PDB entry 8EVJ | electron microscopy, 4.10 A resolution (low resolution: residue-level contacts below are approximate; hydrogen-bond / salt-bridge calls are withheld) | chains J and O of the 13 polymer chains in the assembly

# Chain J
Molecule: 167-nt DNA strand
Sequence (167 nucleotides; numbered -4 to 162; the number before each row is that of its first residue; numbers below 1 keep their minus sign (DT-4 is residue -4)):
    -4 TAGAAAAATA GGAACCCCAC ATGCCCTGTG TCTGCAAGTA CAGAACTAGC CAGACAGACT
    56 GACCTATTTT TGTGAGGGGA ATCGGGAAGT ATCCATTGCT AAGACTCAGC AATGCTGCAA
   116 CTCTCAGCAA CCAGCTGAAG ATCAGCAGCC GAGAGGCCCT GCACCTA
Disordered / not traced: -4 to -2, 137-162

# Chain O
Molecule: Transcription factor PU.1
Source organism: Mus musculus
UniProtKB: P17433 (SPI1_MOUSE); residues 1-272 here = UniProt positions 1-272
Chain sequence (285 residues; numbered -12 to 272; the number before each row is that of its first residue; numbers below 1 keep their minus sign (Met-12 is residue -12)):
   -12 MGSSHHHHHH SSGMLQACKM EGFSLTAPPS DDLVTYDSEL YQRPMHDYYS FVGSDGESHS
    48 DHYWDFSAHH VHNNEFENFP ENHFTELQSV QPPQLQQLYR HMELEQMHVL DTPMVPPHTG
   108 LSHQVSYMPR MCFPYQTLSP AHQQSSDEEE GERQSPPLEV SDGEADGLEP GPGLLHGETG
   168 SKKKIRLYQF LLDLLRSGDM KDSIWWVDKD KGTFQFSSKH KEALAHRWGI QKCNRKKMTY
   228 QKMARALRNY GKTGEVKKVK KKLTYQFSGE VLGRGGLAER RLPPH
Disordered / not traced: -12 to 170, 260-272
Sequence notes: initiating methionine (-12); expression tag (-11 to 0); engineered mutation Cys220 (Gly in P17433)
UniProt features mapped onto this chain:
  - DNA-binding region: Ile172 to Ser255 (ETS)
  - binding site (DNA): Lys219, Arg232, Arg235, Lys245
  - modified residue (Phosphoserine): Ser142, Ser148
From the paper describing this entry:
  - disease-associated variants - Q218H: decreased binding to Histone H2A type 2-C
  - mutagenesis - Q218H: unchanged binding to DNA

# Interface between chain J and chain O
Pairs across the interface (19; chain J residue first):
  DA2(J) - Ser205(O)
  DA3(J) - Ser205(O)
  DA3(J) - Lys208(O)
  DA3(J) - Tyr227(O)
  DA3(J) - Lys249(O)
  DA3(J) - Leu250(O)
  DT4(J) - Gln228(O)
  DT4(J) - Arg235(O)
  DT4(J) - Lys245(O)
  DT4(J) - Lys248(O)
  DT4(J) - Leu250(O)
  DA5(J) - Gln228(O)
  DA5(J) - Arg235(O)
  DG6(J) - Arg232(O)
  DG6(J) - Lys239(O)
  DG7(J) - Arg232(O)
  DA8(J) - Arg232(O)
  DC11(J) - Arg222(O)
  DA14(J) - Lys171(O)
Also at the interface, not in a pair above, chain O (14 interface residues in all): Lys247

# In short
The interface between chain J and chain O involves 9 residues on one side and 14 on the other. UniProt lists a
DNA-binding region and 4 DNA-binding residues on chain O. The paper reports that Q218H of chain O reduces
binding to Histone H2A type 2-C; Q218H of chain O leaves binding to DNA unchanged.
Here chain J is a 167-nt DNA strand and chain O is Transcription factor PU.1 (Mus musculus). Entry 8EVJ
(CX3CR1 nucleosome bound PU.1 and C/EBPa) was determined by electron microscopy, deposited together with 8EVH,
8EVI and 8SYP.
